Entry 4Y8M (X-ray diffraction, 2.80 A resolution); this record covers chains K and W of the 28 polymer chains in the assembly.

== Chain K ==
Name: Proteasome subunit beta type-5
From: Saccharomyces cerevisiae S288c
Notes: EC 3.4.25.1
Reference sequence: P30656 (PSB5_YEAST); residues 1-212 here correspond to UniProt positions 76-287 (UniProt number = residue number + 75)
Chain sequence (212 residues; row label = number of the first residue in the row):
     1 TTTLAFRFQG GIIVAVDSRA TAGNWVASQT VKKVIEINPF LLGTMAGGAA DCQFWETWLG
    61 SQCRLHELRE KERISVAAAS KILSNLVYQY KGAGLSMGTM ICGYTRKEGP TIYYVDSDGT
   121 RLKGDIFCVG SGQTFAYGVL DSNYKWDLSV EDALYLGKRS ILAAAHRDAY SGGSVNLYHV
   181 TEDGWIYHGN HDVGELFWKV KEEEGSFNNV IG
Ion coordination: Mg2+: Ala-165, Asp-168, Ser-171 (shared with Asp-204(W) of chain W)

== Chain W ==
Name: Proteasome subunit beta type-3
From: Saccharomyces cerevisiae S288c
Notes: EC 3.4.25.1
Reference sequence: P25451 (PSB3_YEAST); residues 0-204 here correspond to UniProt positions 1-205 (UniProt number = residue number + 1)
Chain sequence (205 residues; row label = number of the first residue in the row; numbering starts at 0):
     0 MSDPSSINGG IVVAMTGKDC VAIACDLRLG SQSLGVSNKF EKIFHYGHVF LGITGLATDV
    60 TTLNEMFRYK TNLYKLKEER AIEPETFTQL VSSSLYERRF GPYFVGPVVA GINSKSGKPF
   120 IAGFDLIGCI DEAKDFIVSG TASDQLFGMC ESLYEPNLEP EDLFETISQA LLNAADRDAL
   180 SGWGAVVYII KKDEVVKRYL KMRQD
Not modelled in the structure: 0
Ion coordination: Mg2+ site 1: Ala-174, Asp-177, Ser-180; Mg2+ site 2: Asp-204 (shared with Ala-165(K), Asp-168(K), Ser-171(K) of chain K)
UniProt features mapped onto this chain:
  - modified residue: Ser-30 (Phosphoserine)
  - cross-link: Lys-69 (Glycyl lysine isopeptide (Lys-Gly) (interchain with G-Cter in ubiquitin))

== Chain K / chain W interface ==
Pairs across the interface (43; chain K residue first):
  Arg-19(K) / Asp-204(W)  salt bridge
  Asn-24(K) / Ser-5(W)
  Asn-24(K) / Asp-177(W)
  Asn-24(K) / Ala-178(W)  hydrogen bond (backbone-backbone)
  Asn-24(K) / Leu-179(W)
  Trp-25(K) / Gln-144(W)
  Trp-25(K) / Arg-176(W)
  Val-26(K) / Arg-176(W)  hydrogen bond (backbone-side chain)
  Val-26(K) / Asp-177(W)
  Val-26(K) / Ala-178(W)
  Ala-27(K) / Arg-176(W)  hydrogen bond (backbone-side chain)
  Ser-28(K) / Arg-176(W)
  Gln-29(K) / Asp-175(W)  hydrogen bond (side chain-backbone)
  Phe-135(K) / Leu-33(W)  hydrophobic
  Ala-165(K) / Asp-204(W)
  His-166(K) / Trp-182(W)  hydrogen bond (backbone-side chain)
  His-166(K) / Gln-203(W)  hydrogen bond (side chain-backbone)
  Arg-167(K) / Ser-32(W)
  Arg-167(K) / Leu-33(W)
  Arg-167(K) / Gly-34(W)  hydrogen bond (side chain-backbone)
  Asp-168(K) / Ser-32(W)
  Ala-169(K) / Arg-27(W)
  Ala-169(K) / Ser-32(W)  hydrogen bond (backbone-backbone)
  Ala-169(K) / Ala-178(W)
  Tyr-170(K) / Ser-32(W)
  Tyr-170(K) / Ala-178(W)  hydrophobic
  Tyr-170(K) / Leu-179(W)
  Ser-171(K) / Asp-204(W)
  Gly-172(K) / Asp-204(W)
  Gly-173(K) / Arg-202(W)  hydrogen bond (backbone-side chain)
  Gly-173(K) / Asp-204(W)  hydrogen bond (backbone-side chain)
  Asp-192(K) / Arg-202(W)  salt bridge
  Val-193(K) / Asp-204(W)
  Gly-194(K) / Arg-202(W)
  Phe-197(K) / Gln-203(W)
  Trp-198(K) / Lys-200(W)
  Trp-198(K) / Met-201(W)
  Trp-198(K) / Gln-203(W)
  Asn-209(K) / Asn-37(W)
  Asn-209(K) / Lys-38(W)  hydrogen bond (backbone-side chain)
  Val-210(K) / Asn-37(W)
  Val-210(K) / Gln-203(W)
  Gly-212(K) / Lys-200(W)
Interface residues without a listed pair, chain K (27 interface residues in all): Thr-21, Ile-211
Interface residues without a listed pair, chain W (22 interface residues in all): Gln-31, Val-35, Thr-140

== Overview ==
27 residues of chain K face 22 of chain W across their interface; the contacts include 11 hydrogen bonds and 2
salt bridges. Polar pairs include Arg-19(K)/Asp-204(W), Asp-192(K)/Arg-202(W) and Val-26(K)/Arg-176(W). The
Mg2+ site 2 is built by Ala-165(K), Asp-168(K), Ser-171(K) and Asp-204(W).
Here chain K is Proteasome subunit beta type-5 and chain W is Proteasome subunit beta type-3, both from
Saccharomyces cerevisiae S288c. Entry 4Y8M (Yeast 20S proteasome beta7-delta7_Cter mutant) was determined by
X-ray diffraction together with 4Y69, 4Y6A, 4Y6V, 4Y6Z, 4Y70, 4Y74 and 34 further entries from the same study.
